1CWK - chains A and C; structure by X-ray diffraction, 1.80 A resolution.

# Chain A
Name: Peptidyl-prolyl cis-trans isomerase A
Source organism: Homo sapiens
Notes: EC 5.2.1.8
UniProtKB: P05092 (CYPH_HUMAN); residues 2-165 here correspond to UniProt positions 1-164 (UniProt number = residue number - 1)
Sequence (165 residues; numbered 1 to 165; the number before each row is that of its first residue):
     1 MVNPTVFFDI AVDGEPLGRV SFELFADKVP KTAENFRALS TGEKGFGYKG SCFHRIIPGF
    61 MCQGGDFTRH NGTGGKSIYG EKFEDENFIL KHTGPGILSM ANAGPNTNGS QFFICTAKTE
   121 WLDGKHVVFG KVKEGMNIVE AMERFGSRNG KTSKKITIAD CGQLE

# Chain C
Name: Cyclosporin D
Sequence (11 residues; row label = number of the first residue in the row):
     1 ALLVXVXLVL A
Sequence notes: engineered mutation TMD_5 (Bmt in NOR00036), MSA_7 (Sar in NOR00036)
Modified positions: Ala1 (D-alanine; DAL); Leu2, Leu3, Leu8, Leu10 (N-methylleucine; MLE); Val4 (N-methylvaline; MVA); TMD ((6,7-dihydro)4-[(E)-butenyl]-4,N-dimethyl-threonine) at position 5, MSA ((2-S-methyl) sarcosine) at position 7
Glycans and other covalent adducts: covalent link Ala1-Ala11

# How chain A and chain C interact
Pairs across the interface (26; chain A residue first):
  Arg55(A) - Leu3(C)  hydrogen bond (side chain-backbone)
  Arg55(A) - Val4(C)
  Arg55(A) - TMD_5(C)
  Arg55(A) - Val9(C)
  Phe60(A) - Leu2(C)
  Phe60(A) - Leu3(C)
  Phe60(A) - Val4(C)
  Met61(A) - Val4(C)
  Gln63(A) - Val4(C)
  Gln63(A) - TMD_5(C)  hydrogen bond (side chain-backbone)
  Gly72(A) - Val6(C)
  Gly72(A) - MSA_7(C)
  Thr73(A) - Val6(C)
  Thr73(A) - MSA_7(C)
  Ala101(A) - Val4(C)
  Ala101(A) - Val6(C)  hydrophobic
  Asn102(A) - Val4(C)
  Asn102(A) - TMD_5(C)
  Asn102(A) - Val6(C)  hydrogen bond (backbone-backbone)
  Ala103(A) - TMD_5(C)
  Ala103(A) - Val6(C)
  Gln111(A) - Val6(C)
  Phe113(A) - Val4(C)
  Trp121(A) - Leu2(C)  hydrogen bond (side chain-backbone)
  Leu122(A) - Val4(C)
  His126(A) - Val4(C)
Also at the interface, not in a pair above, chain A (16 interface residues in all): Ile57, Gly74
Also at the interface, not in a pair above, chain C (8 interface residues in all): Leu10

# Summary
The interface between chain A and chain C involves 16 residues on one side and 8 on the other; the contacts
include 4 hydrogen bonds. Polar pairs include Arg55(A)-Leu3(C), Gln63(A)-TMD_5(C) and Trp121(A)-Leu2(C).
Chain A is Peptidyl-prolyl cis-trans isomerase A (Homo sapiens) and chain C is Cyclosporin D; the structure,
Human cyclophilin A complexed with 1-(6,7-dihydro)mebmt 2-val 3-D-(2-S-methyl)sarcosine cyclosporin, was
determined by X-ray diffraction (same publication as 1BCK, 1CWF, 1CWH, 1CWI, 1CWJ, 1CWL and 1CWM).
